Entry 7E96 (X-ray diffraction, 2.40 A resolution); this record covers chains B and C of the 4 polymer chains in the assembly.

Chain B:
Molecule: Extracellular giant hemoglobin major globin subunit A2
Organism: Oligobrachia mashikoi
UniProt: Q7M413 (GLBA2_OLIMA); residues 1-142 here correspond to UniProt positions 17-158 (UniProt number = residue number + 16)
Amino-acid sequence (142 residues; row label = number of the first residue in the row):
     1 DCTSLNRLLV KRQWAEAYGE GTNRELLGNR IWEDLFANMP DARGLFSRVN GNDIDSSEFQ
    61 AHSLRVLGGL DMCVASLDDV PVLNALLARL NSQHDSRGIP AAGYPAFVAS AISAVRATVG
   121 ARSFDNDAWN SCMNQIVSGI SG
Cystine bridges: C2-C132
Bound ions: heme Fe: H94 (together with oxygen molecule)
Small-molecule neighbours:
  - heme (HEM): A42, L45, F46, R48, V49, H62, R65, V66, G69, L70, L90, Q93, H94, R97, I99, G103, Y104, F107, M133, I136, V137, I140
  - heme / oxygen molecule: W32, A42, L45, F46, R48, V49, H62, R65, V66, G69, L70, L90, Q93, H94, R97, I99, G103, Y104, F107, M133, I136, V137, I140
  - oxygen molecule (OXY): W32, F46, H62, V66, H94
Swiss-Prot annotation at these positions:
  - binding site (hydrogen sulfide): C73
  - binding site (heme b): H94

Chain C:
Molecule: Extracellular giant hemoglobin major globin subunit B2
Organism: Oligobrachia mashikoi
UniProt: Q7M418 (GLBB2_OLIMA); residues 1-147 here correspond to UniProt positions 17-163 (UniProt number = residue number + 16)
Amino-acid sequence (147 residues; row label = number of the first residue in the row):
     1 SSCCSSEDRA NVMHNWDAAW SAAYSDRRVA LAQAVFASLF SRDAAAQGLF SGVSADNPDS
    61 ADFRAHCVRV VNGLDVAINM LNDPAVLNEQ LAHLSAQHQA RAGVAAAHFD VMAEAFAEVM
   121 PQVSSCFSSD SWNRCFARIA NGISAGL
Cystine bridges: C4-C135
Bound ions: heme Fe: H98 (together with oxygen molecule)
Small-molecule neighbours:
  - heme (HEM): L39, L49, F50, G52, V53, H66, R69, V70, G73, L74, L94, Q97, H98, R101, V104, H108, F109, M112, F136, I139, I143
  - heme / oxygen molecule: F36, L39, L49, F50, G52, V53, H66, R69, V70, G73, L74, L94, Q97, H98, R101, V104, H108, F109, M112, F136, I139, I143
  - oxygen molecule (OXY): F36, F50, H66, V70, H98, M112
Swiss-Prot annotation at these positions:
  - binding site (hydrogen sulfide): C67
  - binding site (heme b): H98

How chain B and chain C interact:
Contacting residue pairs (42):
  L8(B) - Y24(C)
  K11(B) - A23(C)  hydrogen bond (side chain-backbone)
  K11(B) - Y24(C)
  A15(B) - A22(C)  hydrophobic
  E20(B) - D17(C)
  E20(B) - N79(C)
  G21(B) - N79(C)
  R24(B) - D75(C)  salt bridge
  R24(B) - N79(C)  hydrogen bond
  E25(B) - D83(C)
  E25(B) - V86(C)
  R48(B) - H93(C)
  S57(B) - A85(C)
  S57(B) - E89(C)
  E58(B) - E89(C)
  Q60(B) - V86(C)
  A61(B) - V86(C)
  A61(B) - E89(C)
  L64(B) - M80(C)  hydrophobic
  L64(B) - V86(C)  hydrophobic
  R65(B) - Q90(C)  hydrogen bond
  R65(B) - H93(C)
  G68(B) - N72(C)
  D71(B) - R28(C)  salt bridge
  M72(B) - V68(C)  hydrophobic
  M72(B) - R69(C)
  M72(B) - N72(C)
  A75(B) - A23(C)
  A75(B) - Y24(C)
  A75(B) - S25(C)  hydrogen bond (backbone-backbone)
  A75(B) - R28(C)
  S76(B) - S25(C)
  D78(B) - Y24(C)
  D79(B) - R64(C)  salt bridge
  P81(B) - A61(C)  hydrophobic
  V82(B) - R64(C)
  V82(B) - A65(C)  hydrophobic
  A85(B) - A65(C)  hydrophobic
  A85(B) - R69(C)  hydrogen bond (backbone-side chain)
  L86(B) - A65(C)
  L86(B) - R69(C)
  R89(B) - R69(C)
Other interface residues (no listed pair), chain B (31 interface residues in all): Y18, T22, G69, V74, Q93
Other interface residues (no listed pair), chain C (27 interface residues in all): W20, D26, V53, V76, Q97, R101

Summary:
The interface between chain B and chain C involves 31 residues on one side and 27 on the other; the contacts
include 5 hydrogen bonds and 3 salt bridges. Among the polar pairs are R24(B)-D75(C), D71(B)-R28(C) and
D79(B)-R64(C).
Here chain B is Extracellular giant hemoglobin major globin subunit A2 and chain C is Extracellular giant
hemoglobin major globin subunit B2, both from Oligobrachia mashikoi. Entry 7E96 (Oxy-deoxy intermediate of 400
kDa giant hemoglobin at 69% oxygen saturation) was determined by X-ray diffraction together with 7E97, 7E98
and 7E99 from the same study.
